Entry 2LGG (solution NMR); this record covers chains A and B.

[Chain A]
Molecule: E3 ubiquitin-protein ligase UHRF1
From: Homo sapiens
Notes: EC 6.3.2.-
UniProtKB: Q96T88 (UHRF1_HUMAN); residues 311-379 here correspond to UniProt positions 298-366 (UniProt number = residue number - 13)
Sequence (69 residues; row label = number of the first residue in the row):
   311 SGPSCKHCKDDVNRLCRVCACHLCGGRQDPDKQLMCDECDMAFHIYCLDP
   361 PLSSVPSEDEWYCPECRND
Bound ions: Zn2+ site 1: Cys315, Cys318, Cys326, Cys329; Zn2+ site 2: Cys331, Cys334, His354, Cys357; Zn2+ site 3: Cys346, Cys349, Cys373, Cys376

[Chain B]
Molecule: histone H3 peptide
Sequence (12 residues; each row starts with the number of its first residue):
   383 ARTKQTARKSTG

[Interface between chain A and chain B]
Pairs across the interface (27):
  Asp320(A) - Lys391(B)
  Asp321(A) - Lys391(B)
  Val322(A) - Lys391(B)
  Val322(A) - Ser392(B)
  Val322(A) - Thr393(B)
  Asn323(A) - Ser392(B)
  Asn323(A) - Thr393(B)
  Leu325(A) - Lys391(B)
  Cys329(A) - Lys386(B)
  Cys329(A) - Thr388(B)
  Arg337(A) - Arg390(B)
  Pro340(A) - Gln387(B)
  Pro340(A) - Thr388(B)
  Asp341(A) - Gln387(B)
  Gln343(A) - Thr385(B)
  Gln343(A) - Lys386(B)
  Gln343(A) - Gln387(B)
  Gln343(A) - Thr388(B)
  Met345(A) - Arg384(B)
  Met345(A) - Lys386(B)
  Asp347(A) - Arg384(B)
  Asp350(A) - Arg384(B)
  Ser367(A) - Ala383(B)
  Ser367(A) - Thr385(B)
  Asp369(A) - Ala383(B)
  Glu370(A) - Ala383(B)
  Trp371(A) - Ala383(B)
Interface residues without a listed pair, chain A (23 interface residues in all): Arg324, Val328, Leu344, Cys349, Pro366, Glu368
Interface features reported in the paper:
  - interface residues, chain A: Cys329(A), Leu344(A), Asp347(A), Asp350(A), Pro366(A), Asp369(A), Trp371(A)

[Summary]
The interface between chain A and chain B involves 23 residues on one side and 10 on the other. Cys315(A),
Cys318(A), Cys326(A) and Cys329(A) form the Zn2+ site 1. Cys331(A), Cys334(A), His354(A) and Cys357(A) form
the Zn2+ site 2. From the paper: interface residues Cys329(A), Leu344(A) and Asp347(A) among others.
Chain A is E3 ubiquitin-protein ligase UHRF1 (Homo sapiens) and chain B is histone H3 peptide; the structure,
Structure of PHD domain of UHRF1 in complex with H3 peptide, was determined by solution NMR together with 2LGK
from the same study.
